3CDF - chains A and B; structure by X-ray diffraction, 1.53 A resolution.

Chain A (and B):
Molecule: Immunoglobulin light chain
From: Homo sapiens
Notes: engineered mutation(s): Y87H; chain B of this document is another copy of the same molecule, construct and numbering; everything in this record applies to it too
Amino-acid sequence (109 residues; each row starts with the number of its first residue; numbers below 1 keep their minus sign (Ser-1 is residue -1)):
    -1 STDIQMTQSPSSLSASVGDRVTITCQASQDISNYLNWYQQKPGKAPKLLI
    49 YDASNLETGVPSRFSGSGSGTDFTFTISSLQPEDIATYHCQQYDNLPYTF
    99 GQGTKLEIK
Not modelled in the structure: -1 (chain B: fully traced)
Disulfides: Cys23-Cys88

How chain A and chain B interact:
Residue-residue contacts (33):
  Asp1(A) with Glu55(B)
  Asn34(A) with Tyr96(B)
  Tyr36(A) with Gln89(B), hydrogen bond; Tyr96(B); Phe98(B), hydrophobic
  Gln38(A) with Gln38(B)
  Gly41(A) with Gln100(B)
  Lys42(A) with Gln100(B)
  Ala43(A) with Phe98(B); Gly99(B); Gln100(B)
  Pro44(A) with His87(B); Phe98(B)
  Leu46(A) with Pro95(B), hydrophobic; Tyr96(B)
  Glu55(A) with Pro95(B)
  His87(A) with Lys42(B); Pro44(B)
  Gln89(A) with Tyr96(B)
  Tyr91(A) with Tyr96(B)
  Leu94(A) with Tyr91(B)
  Pro95(A) with Leu46(B), hydrophobic; Glu55(B)
  Tyr96(A) with Tyr91(B), hydrophobic; Tyr96(B)
  Phe98(A) with Tyr36(B); Ala43(B); Pro44(B); Phe98(B), hydrophobic
  Gly99(A) with Ala43(B)
  Gln100(A) with Gly41(B); Lys42(B); Ala43(B)
Other interface residues (no listed pair), chain A (21 interface residues in all): Tyr49, Asp50
Other interface residues (no listed pair), chain B (18 interface residues in all): Asp1, Leu94

Summary:
21 residues of chain A and 18 residues of chain B are in contact; the contacts include 1 hydrogen bond. The
hydrogen-bonded pair is Tyr36(A)-Gln89(B).
Both chains are Immunoglobulin light chain (Homo sapiens). Entry 3CDF (kI O18/O8 Y87H immunoglobulin light
chain variable domain) was determined by X-ray diffraction, deposited together with 3CDC and 3CDY.
